PDB entry 4DCS | X-ray diffraction, 2.25 A resolution | chain A

[Chain A]
Molecule: GTP-binding protein enga
Organism: Bacillus subtilis
Reference sequence: P50743 (DER_BACSU); residues 1-436 here = UniProt positions 1-436
Sequence (456 residues; numbered -19 to 436; the number before each row is that of its first residue; numbers below 1 keep their minus sign (Met-19 is residue -19)):
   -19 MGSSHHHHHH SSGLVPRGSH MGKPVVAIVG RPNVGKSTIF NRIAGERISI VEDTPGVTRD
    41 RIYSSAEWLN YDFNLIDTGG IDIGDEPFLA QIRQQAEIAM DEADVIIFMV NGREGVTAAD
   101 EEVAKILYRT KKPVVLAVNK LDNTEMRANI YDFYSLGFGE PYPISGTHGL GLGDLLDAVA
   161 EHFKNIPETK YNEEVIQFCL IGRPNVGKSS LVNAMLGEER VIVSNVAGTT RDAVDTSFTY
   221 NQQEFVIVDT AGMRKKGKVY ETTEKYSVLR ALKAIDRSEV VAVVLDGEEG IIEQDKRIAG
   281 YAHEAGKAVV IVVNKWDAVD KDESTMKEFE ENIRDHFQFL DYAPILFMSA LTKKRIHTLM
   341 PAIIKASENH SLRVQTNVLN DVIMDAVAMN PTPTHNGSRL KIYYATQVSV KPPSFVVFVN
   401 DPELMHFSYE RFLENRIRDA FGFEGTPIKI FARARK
Disordered / not traced: -19 to 2, 30-40, 61-66, 122-125, 206-211, 436
Sequence notes: expression tag (-19 to 0)
Residues lining bound ligands: GDP (guanosine-5'-diphosphate): Arg183, Pro184, Asn185, Val186, Gly187, Lys188, Ser189, Ser190, Lys236, Asn294, Lys295, Asp297, Ala298, Ser329, Ala330, Leu331
From the paper describing this entry:
  - mutagenesis - K16A, D122N, K188A: decreased catalytic activity on GTP
  - mutagenesis - K16A: abolished catalytic activity on in the absence of potassium
  - mutagenesis - D122N: increased catalytic activity (XTPase activity)
  - binding site for GDP: Lys236

[Summary]
Ligands of chain A: GDP. From the paper: a binding site for GDP at Lys236; K16A, D122N and K188A reduce
catalytic activity on GTP.
Chain A is GTP-binding protein enga (Bacillus subtilis); the structure, Crystal Structure of B. subtilis EngA
in complex with sulfate ion and GDP, was determined by X-ray diffraction, deposited together with 4DCT, 4DCU
and 4DCV.
